9EVJ - chains A and B; structure by X-ray diffraction, 2.70 A resolution.

[Chain A (and B)]
Protein: Procollagen galactosyltransferase 1
From: Homo sapiens
Notes: EC 2.4.1.50; chain B of this document is another copy of the same molecule, construct and numbering; everything in this record applies to it too
UniProtKB: Q8NBJ5 (GT251_HUMAN); residue numbers follow UniProt; this construct covers 30-618
Sequence (594 residues; numbered 28 to 621; the number before each row is that of its first residue):
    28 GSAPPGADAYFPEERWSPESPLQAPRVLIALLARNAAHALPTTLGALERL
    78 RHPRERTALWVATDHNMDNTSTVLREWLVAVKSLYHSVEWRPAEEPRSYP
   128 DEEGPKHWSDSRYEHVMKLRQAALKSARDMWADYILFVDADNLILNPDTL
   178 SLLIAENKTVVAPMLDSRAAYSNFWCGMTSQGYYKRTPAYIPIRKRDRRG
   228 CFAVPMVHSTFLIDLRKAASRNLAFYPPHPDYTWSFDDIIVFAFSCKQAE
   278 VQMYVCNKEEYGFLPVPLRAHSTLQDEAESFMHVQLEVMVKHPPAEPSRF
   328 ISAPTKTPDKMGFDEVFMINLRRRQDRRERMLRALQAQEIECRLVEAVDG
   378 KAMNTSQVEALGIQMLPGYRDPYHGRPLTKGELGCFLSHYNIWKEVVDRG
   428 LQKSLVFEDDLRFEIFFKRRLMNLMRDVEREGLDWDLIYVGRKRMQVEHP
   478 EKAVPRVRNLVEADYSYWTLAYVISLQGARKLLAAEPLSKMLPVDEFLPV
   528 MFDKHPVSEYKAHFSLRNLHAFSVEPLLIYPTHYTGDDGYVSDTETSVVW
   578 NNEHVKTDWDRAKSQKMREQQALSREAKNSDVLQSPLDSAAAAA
Disordered / not traced: 28-43, 581-621 (chain B: 28-41, 563-621)
Construct notes: expression tag (28-29, 619-621)
Curated features (UniProtKB/Swiss-Prot):
  - glycosylation (N-linked (GlcNAc...) asparagine): N96, N184, N381
  - natural variant: L151 (L151R: In BSVD3), A154 (A154P: In BSVD3), G377 (G377R: In BSVD3)
  - mutagenesis: D166 (D166A: Loss of galactosyltransferase activity; when associated with A-168), D168 (D168A: Loss of galactosyltransferase activity; when associated with A-166), P292 (P292N: Small decrease of galactosyltransferase activity), D336 (D336S: Small decrease of galactosyltransferase activity), D461 (D461A: Loss of galactosyltransferase activity; when associated with A-463), D463 (D463A: Loss of galactosyltransferase activity; when associated with A-461), D585 (D585A: No effect on galactosyltransferase activity; when associated with A-587), D587 (D587A: No effect on galactosyltransferase activity; when associated with A-585)
Disulfide bonds: C228-C283
Metal / ion sites: Ca2+: D168 (together with galactose-uridine-5'-diphosphate); Mn2+: D437 (together with UDP)
Residues lining bound ligands:
  - galactose-uridine-5'-diphosphate (GDU): L59, A60, R61, A89, D91, H92, Y126, W135, R139, Y140, H142, V143, R147, D166, A167, D168, Y198, H235, S236, D264, D265, I266, P294
  - UDP (uridine-5'-diphosphate): I346, N347, L348, R354, A374, V375, D376, G377, K407, G408, G411, C412, S415, E435, D436, D437, Y567, V568, S569, D570, T571
Reported in the primary citation:
  - self-association interface (contacts with another copy of this molecule); pairs are residue here / residue on that copy: R53-W158, A85-W158, H113-W158, M157-W158, D160-R53 (hydrogen bond), R42
  - contacts within the chain: R53-D160 (hydrogen bond), D336-K445 (hydrogen bond), R351-D570
  - Ca2+ coordination: D168
  - binding site for galactose-uridine-5'-diphosphate: L59, R61, D91, Y126, W135, R139, V143, R147, D166, A167, D168, D265
  - Mn2+ coordination: D437
  - binding site for UDP: L348, A374, G408, G411, C412, D436, S569, T571
  - conformationally variable residues (order/disorder transition, side-chain flip): R351, T562 to E580
  - mutagenesis - D166A, D265A, I266Q: abolished expression
  - mutagenesis - W135R, R351A: decreased expression
  - mutagenesis - W158R, I267Q: unchanged catalytic activity
  - mutagenesis - C412S, E435A, D437A, W495A, D522A, D570A: abolished catalytic activity
  - disease-associated variants - L151R, A154P, G377R: decreased stability (proposed by the authors, not directly observed)
  - mutagenesis - E435A, D437A: abolished binding to Mn2+

[How chain A and chain B interact]
Residue-residue contacts (60; chain A residue first):
  S44(A) with Q279(B); Y281(B), hydrogen bond
  E46(A) with N184(B); K185(B); T186(B), hydrogen bond; K244(B), salt bridge
  S47(A) with K244(B); A245(B), hydrogen bond (side chain-backbone); A246(B), hydrogen bond (side chain-backbone)
  P48(A) with K244(B); A245(B), hydrogen bond (backbone-backbone)
  L49(A) with R243(B); K244(B)
  Q50(A) with L242(B), hydrogen bond (side chain-backbone); R243(B), hydrogen bond (backbone-backbone); K244(B); R248(B), hydrogen bond
  R53(A) with R53(B); W158(B), hydrogen bond (side chain-backbone); A159(B), hydrogen bond (side chain-backbone); D160(B), salt bridge
  V54(A) with W158(B)
  R83(A) with W158(B)
  A85(A) with W158(B), hydrophobic
  H113(A) with R155(B); D156(B), hydrogen bond (side chain-backbone); W158(B), hydrogen bond
  R155(A) with H113(B)
  D156(A) with H113(B), hydrogen bond (backbone-side chain)
  M157(A) with M157(B); W158(B)
  W158(A) with R53(B), hydrogen bond (backbone-side chain); E82(B); R83(B); A85(B), hydrophobic; H113(B), hydrogen bond; M157(B); W158(B); A159(B), hydrophobic
  A159(A) with R53(B); W158(B), hydrophobic
  D160(A) with R53(B), salt bridge
  N184(A) with E46(B)
  K185(A) with E46(B)
  T186(A) with E46(B), hydrogen bond
  L242(A) with Q50(B), hydrogen bond (backbone-side chain)
  R243(A) with P48(B); L49(B); Q50(B), hydrogen bond (backbone-backbone)
  K244(A) with E46(B), salt bridge; S47(B); P48(B); L49(B); Q50(B)
  A245(A) with S47(B), hydrogen bond (backbone-side chain); P48(B), hydrogen bond (backbone-backbone)
  A246(A) with S47(B), hydrogen bond (backbone-side chain)
  R248(A) with Q50(B)
  Q279(A) with S44(B)
  Y281(A) with S44(B)
Other interface residues (no listed pair), chain A (32 interface residues in all): E82, T84, A230, S247
Other interface residues (no listed pair), chain B (32 interface residues in all): R42, V54, T84, S247
The authors on this interface:
  - hot spots on chain A (mutagenesis) - W158R: abolished binding to another copy of this molecule

[In short]
The chain A/chain B interface involves 32 residues from each chain, with 21 hydrogen bonds and 4 salt bridges.
Among the polar pairs are E46(A)-K244(B), R53(A)-D160(B) and S44(A)-Y281(B). From the paper: a binding site
for galactose-uridine-5'-diphosphate at L59(A), R61(A) and D91(A) among others; C412S, E435A and D437A of
chain A, among others, abolish catalytic activity; 16 substitutions were tested in all.
Chain A and chain B are both Procollagen galactosyltransferase 1 (Homo sapiens); the structure, Crystal
Structure of human Collagen Hydroxylysine Galactosyltransferase GLT25D1/COLGALT1: complex with Mn2+ and
UDP-Gal, was determined by X-ray diffraction together with 9EVL from the same study.
